Entry 6E2F (electron microscopy, 3.90 A resolution); this record covers chains B and C of the 5 polymer chains in the assembly.

[Chain B (and C)]
Name: Transient receptor potential cation channel subfamily V member 6
From: Homo sapiens
Notes: chain C of this document is another copy of the same molecule, construct and numbering; everything in this record applies to it too
UniProt: Q9H1D0 (TRPV6_HUMAN); residues 1-725 here correspond to UniProt positions 41-765 (UniProt number = residue number + 40)
Amino-acid sequence (725 residues; row label = number of the first residue in the row):
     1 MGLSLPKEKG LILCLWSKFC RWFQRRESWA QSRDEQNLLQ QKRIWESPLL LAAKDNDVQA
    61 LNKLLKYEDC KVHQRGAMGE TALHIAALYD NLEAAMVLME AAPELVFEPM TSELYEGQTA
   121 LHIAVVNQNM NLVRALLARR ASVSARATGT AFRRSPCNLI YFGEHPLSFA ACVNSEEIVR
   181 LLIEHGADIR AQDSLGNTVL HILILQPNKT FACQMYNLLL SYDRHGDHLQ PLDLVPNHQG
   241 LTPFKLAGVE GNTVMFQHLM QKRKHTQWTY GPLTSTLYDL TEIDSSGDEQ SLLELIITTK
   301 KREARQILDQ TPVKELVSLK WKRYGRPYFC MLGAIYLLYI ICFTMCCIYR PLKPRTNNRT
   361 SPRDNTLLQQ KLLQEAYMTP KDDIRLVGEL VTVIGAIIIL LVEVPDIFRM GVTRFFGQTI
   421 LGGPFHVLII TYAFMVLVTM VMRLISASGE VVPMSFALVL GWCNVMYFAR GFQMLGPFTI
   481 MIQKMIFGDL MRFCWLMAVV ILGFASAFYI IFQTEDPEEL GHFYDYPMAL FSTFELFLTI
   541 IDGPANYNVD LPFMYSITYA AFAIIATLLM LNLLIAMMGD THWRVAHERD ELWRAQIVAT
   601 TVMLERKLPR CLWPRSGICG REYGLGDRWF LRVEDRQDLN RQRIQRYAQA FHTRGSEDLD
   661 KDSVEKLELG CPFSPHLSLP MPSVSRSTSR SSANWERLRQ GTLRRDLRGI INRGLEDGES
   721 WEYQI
Not modelled in the structure: 1-27, 647-725 (chain C: 1-27, 655-685, 706-725)
Swiss-Prot annotation at these positions:
  - region: Glu93 to Pro103 (Interaction with calmodulin), Val598 to Val602 (Interaction with S100A10), Ser691 to Ile711 (Interaction with calmodulin)
  - motif: Ile541 to Ala545 (Selectivity filter)
  - binding site (Ca(2+)): Asp542
  - modified residue: Tyr161 (Phosphotyrosine), Thr702 (Phosphothreonine)
  - glycosylation: Asn358 (N-linked (GlcNAc...) asparagine)
Metal / ion sites: Ca2+: Asp542 (shared with 1 residue of chain A; 1 residue of chain D)

[How chain B and chain C interact]
Contacting residue pairs (86):
  Gln267(B) - Leu38(C)
  Trp268(B) - Asn37(C)
  Trp268(B) - Gln41(C)
  Trp268(B) - Leu88(C)  hydrophobic
  Trp268(B) - Tyr89(C)  hydrogen bond (backbone-side chain)
  Thr269(B) - Leu88(C)
  Tyr270(B) - Gln118(C)  hydrogen bond
  Tyr270(B) - Val126(C)
  Gly271(B) - Val126(C)
  Gly271(B) - Asn127(C)
  Leu273(B) - Ile160(C)  hydrophobic
  Ser275(B) - Asn37(C)
  Arg323(B) - Ser28(C)
  Cys347(B) - Ile510(C)  hydrophobic
  Ile348(B) - Ile510(C)  hydrophobic
  Arg350(B) - Ile510(C)  hydrogen bond (side chain-backbone)
  Arg350(B) - Gln513(C)
  Asn365(B) - Asn548(C)
  Asn365(B) - Val549(C)
  Asn365(B) - Asp550(C)
  Leu367(B) - Glu515(C)
  Leu367(B) - Asp516(C)
  Leu367(B) - Val549(C)  hydrophobic
  Leu368(B) - Glu515(C)
  Gln369(B) - Thr514(C)  hydrogen bond (backbone-backbone)
  Gln369(B) - Asp516(C)
  Gln370(B) - Thr514(C)
  Val452(B) - Met554(C)  hydrophobic
  Ser455(B) - Met554(C)
  Leu458(B) - Ser506(C)
  Leu458(B) - Ala507(C)
  Val459(B) - Phe504(C)  hydrophobic
  Trp462(B) - Val499(C)
  Trp462(B) - Leu502(C)  hydrophobic
  Trp462(B) - Gly503(C)
  Val465(B) - Val499(C)  hydrophobic
  Met466(B) - Val500(C)  hydrophobic
  Leu475(B) - Arg492(C)
  Phe478(B) - Arg492(C)
  Phe478(B) - Leu573(C)  hydrophobic
  Phe478(B) - Met577(C)  hydrophobic
  Ile482(B) - Met570(C)  hydrophobic
  Met485(B) - Leu569(C)  hydrophobic
  Met485(B) - Leu573(C)  hydrophobic
  Ile486(B) - Leu569(C)  hydrophobic
  Met497(B) - Leu568(C)  hydrophobic
  Gly521(B) - Tyr547(C)
  His522(B) - Tyr547(C)  hydrogen bond
  Met528(B) - Tyr547(C)  hydrophobic
  Phe531(B) - Tyr559(C)  hydrophobic
  Ser532(B) - Tyr547(C)
  Phe534(B) - Ala560(C)  hydrophobic
  Glu535(B) - Tyr547(C)
  Glu535(B) - Tyr559(C)
  Leu538(B) - Ala563(C)
  Leu538(B) - Leu568(C)  hydrophobic
  Thr539(B) - Thr539(C)
  Ile540(B) - Asp542(C)
  Ile540(B) - Tyr559(C)
  Ile540(B) - Ala563(C)  hydrophobic
  Ile541(B) - Asp542(C)
  Ile541(B) - Gly543(C)
  Asp542(B) - Asp542(C)
  Ile575(B) - Asn572(C)
  Met578(B) - Leu573(C)  hydrophobic
  Met578(B) - Ala576(C)  hydrophobic
  His582(B) - Met577(C)
  His582(B) - Asp580(C)
  Trp583(B) - Asp580(C)
  Ala586(B) - Arg584(C)
  Ile618(B) - Gln31(C)
  Ile618(B) - Leu38(C)  hydrophobic
  Glu622(B) - Lys42(C)  hydrogen bond (backbone-side chain)
  Tyr623(B) - Glu35(C)  hydrogen bond
  Tyr623(B) - Leu38(C)
  Tyr623(B) - Lys42(C)
  Arg632(B) - Asp34(C)  salt bridge
  Arg632(B) - Asn37(C)
  Glu634(B) - Arg33(C)  salt bridge
  Glu634(B) - Leu159(C)
  Asp635(B) - Leu159(C)
  Arg636(B) - Leu159(C)  hydrogen bond (side chain-backbone)
  Arg636(B) - Ile160(C)
  Arg636(B) - Pro207(C)
  Gln642(B) - Gln128(C)
  Arg643(B) - Gln128(C)
Other interface residues (no listed pair), chain B (66 interface residues in all): Pro272, Leu277, Thr344, Leu352, Asp364, Lys371, Val451, Phe456, Met474, Leu574, Gly579
Other interface residues (no listed pair), chain C (64 interface residues in all): Leu39, Ile123, Phe152, Phe162, Leu496, Tyr509, Ile511, Glu519, Tyr526, Ala545, Tyr555, Ser556, Thr567

[Overview]
66 residues of chain B and 64 residues of chain C are in contact, with 8 hydrogen bonds and 2 salt bridges.
Polar pairs include Arg632(B)-Asp34(C), Glu634(B)-Arg33(C) and Trp268(B)-Tyr89(C). From UniProt: Ca2+-binding
residue Asp542(B) on chain B.
Chain B and chain C are both Transient receptor potential cation channel subfamily V member 6 (Homo sapiens);
the structure, Cryo-EM structure of human TRPV6 in complex with Calmodulin, was determined by electron
microscopy, deposited together with 6E2G.
